Entry 7NGA (electron microscopy, 3.90 A resolution); this record covers chains Y and A of the 3 polymer chains in the assembly.

[Chain Y]
Molecule: 15-nt RNA strand
Sequence (15 nucleotides; numbered 1 to 15; the number before each row is that of its first residue):
     1 UCCAUGCGCAUGACG

[Chain A]
Molecule: Interferon-induced helicase C domain-containing protein 1
Source organism: Mus musculus
Notes: EC 3.6.4.13
UniProtKB: Q8R5F7 (IFIH1_MOUSE); residue numbers follow UniProt; this construct covers 1-1025
Chain sequence (1025 residues; row label = number of the first residue in the row):
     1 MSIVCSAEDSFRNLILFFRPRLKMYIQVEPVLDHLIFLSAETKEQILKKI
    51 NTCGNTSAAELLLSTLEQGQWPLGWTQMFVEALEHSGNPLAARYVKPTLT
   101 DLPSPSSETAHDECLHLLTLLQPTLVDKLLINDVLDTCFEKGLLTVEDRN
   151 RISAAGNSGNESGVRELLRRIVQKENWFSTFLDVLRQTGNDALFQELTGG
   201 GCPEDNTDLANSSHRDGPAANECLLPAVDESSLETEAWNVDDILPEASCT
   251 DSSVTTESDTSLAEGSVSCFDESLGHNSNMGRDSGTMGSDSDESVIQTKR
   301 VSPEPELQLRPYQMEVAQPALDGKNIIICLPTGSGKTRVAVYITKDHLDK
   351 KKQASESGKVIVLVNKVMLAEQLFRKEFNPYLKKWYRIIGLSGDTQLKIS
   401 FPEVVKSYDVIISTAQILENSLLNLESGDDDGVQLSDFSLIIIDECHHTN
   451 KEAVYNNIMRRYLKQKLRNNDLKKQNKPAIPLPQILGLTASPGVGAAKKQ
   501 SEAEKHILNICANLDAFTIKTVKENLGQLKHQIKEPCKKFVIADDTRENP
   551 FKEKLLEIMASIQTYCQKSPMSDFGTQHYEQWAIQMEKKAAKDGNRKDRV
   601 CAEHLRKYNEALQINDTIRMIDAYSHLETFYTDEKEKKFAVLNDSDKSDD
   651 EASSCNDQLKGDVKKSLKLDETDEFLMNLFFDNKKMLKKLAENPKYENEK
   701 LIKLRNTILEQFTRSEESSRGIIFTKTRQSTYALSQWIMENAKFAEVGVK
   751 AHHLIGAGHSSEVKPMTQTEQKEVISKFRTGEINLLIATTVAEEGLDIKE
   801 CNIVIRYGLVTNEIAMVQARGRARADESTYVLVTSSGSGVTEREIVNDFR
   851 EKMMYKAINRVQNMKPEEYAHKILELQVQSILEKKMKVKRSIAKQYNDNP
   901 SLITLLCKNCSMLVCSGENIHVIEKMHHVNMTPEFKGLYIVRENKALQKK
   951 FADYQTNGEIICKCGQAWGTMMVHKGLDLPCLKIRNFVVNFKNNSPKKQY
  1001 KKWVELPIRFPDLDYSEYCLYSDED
Disordered / not traced: 1-305, 544-548, 644-668, 696-698, 717-718, 812-822, 835-842, 946-956, 1021-1025
Ion coordination: Zn2+: Cys-907, Cys-910, Cys-962, Cys-964
Residues lining bound ligands: ADP (adenosine-5'-diphosphate): Gln-308, Leu-309, Arg-310, Gln-313, Pro-331, Thr-332, Gly-333, Ser-334, Gly-335, Lys-336, Thr-337, Arg-338, Lys-799
Curated features (UniProtKB/Swiss-Prot):
  - binding site (Zn(2+)): Cys-907, Cys-910, Cys-962, Cys-964
  - site (Cleavage): Asp-208, Leu-209, Asp-216, Gly-217, Asp-251, Ser-252
  - modified residue (Phosphoserine): Ser-289, Ser-291, Ser-302, Ser-645, Ser-648, Ser-828
  - cross-link (Glycyl lysine isopeptide (Lys-Gly)): Lys-23 (interchain with G-Cter in ISG15), Lys-43 (interchain with G-Cter in ISG15)
From the paper describing this entry:
  - conformationally variable residues (order/disorder transition): Val-810 to Glu-827
  - disease-associated variants - M854K: decreased stability (proposed by the authors, not directly observed)
  - mutagenesis - S491A/M854K, E813A/M854K: abolished catalytic activity
  - mutagenesis - S491A/E813A/M854K: increased catalytic activity
  - disease-associated variants - M854K: abolished catalytic activity
  - disease-associated variants - M854K (19-fold): increased signaling in response to without poly(I:C) stimulation
  - disease-associated variants - M854K: increased signaling in response to with poly(I:C) stimulation
  - disease-associated variants - M854K: increased binding to Alu(+):Alu(-) dsRNA
  - disease-associated variants - M854K: unchanged binding to Alu(+) ssRNA
  - mutagenesis - H871A/E875A: increased signaling in response to without poly(I:C) stimulation
  - mutagenesis - D848K/F849A/R850E: abolished signaling

[Chain Y / chain A interface]
Pairs across the interface - 24 pairs, chain Y then chain A:
  U1(Y) / Thr-769(A)  hydrogen bond to the phosphate
  C2(Y) / Thr-767(A)  hydrogen bond to the phosphate
  C2(Y) / Thr-769(A)  phosphate contact
  C3(Y) / Thr-767(A)  phosphate contact
  A4(Y) / His-759(A)  salt bridge to the phosphate
  U5(Y) / His-927(A)  hydrogen bond to the sugar
  G6(Y) / Arg-985(A)  salt bridge to the phosphate
  C7(Y) / Arg-985(A)  salt bridge to the phosphate
  C7(Y) / Lys-1002(A)  phosphate contact
  G8(Y) / Lys-1002(A)  salt bridge to the phosphate
  C9(Y) / Lys-451(A)  phosphate contact
  C9(Y) / Glu-452(A)  phosphate contact
  C9(Y) / Ala-453(A)  sugar contact
  A10(Y) / Lys-451(A)  phosphate contact
  A10(Y) / Glu-452(A)  phosphate contact
  U11(Y) / Lys-451(A)  salt bridge to the phosphate
  G12(Y) / Lys-726(A)  hydrogen bond to the sugar
  G12(Y) / Val-810(A)  sugar contact
  G12(Y) / Arg-843(A)  sugar contact
  A13(Y) / Arg-843(A)  salt bridge to the phosphate
  C14(Y) / Gln-577(A)  sugar contact
  C14(Y) / Gln-581(A)  hydrogen bond to the base
  G15(Y) / His-578(A)  sugar contact
  G15(Y) / Gln-581(A)  hydrogen bond to the sugar
Other interface residues (no listed pair), chain A (19 interface residues in all): His-448, Lys-983, Trp-1003, Val-1004

[In short]
15 residues of chain Y face 19 of chain A across their interface; the contacts include 6 hydrogen bonds and 6
salt bridges. Polar pairs include C14(Y)/Gln-581(A), U5(Y)/His-927(A) and G12(Y)/Lys-726(A). From the paper:
S491A/M854K, E813A/M854K and M854K of chain A abolish catalytic activity; conformational variability at
Val-810(A); 6 substitutions were tested in all.
Here chain Y is a 15-nt RNA strand and chain A is Interferon-induced helicase C domain-containing protein 1
(Mus musculus). Entry 7NGA (CryoEM structure of the MDA5-dsRNA filament in complex with ADP with 88-degree
helical twist) was determined by electron microscopy together with 7BKP, 7BKQ, 7NIC and 7NIQ from the same
study.
